6IY3 - chains E and I of the 11 polymer chains in the assembly; structure by electron microscopy, 3.67 A resolution.

# Chain E
Protein: Histone H3
Source organism: Xenopus laevis
UniProtKB: A0A310TTQ1 (A0A310TTQ1_XENLA); residues 36-135 here correspond to UniProt positions 37-136 (UniProt number = residue number + 1)
Chain sequence (100 residues; numbered 36 to 135; the number before each row is that of its first residue):
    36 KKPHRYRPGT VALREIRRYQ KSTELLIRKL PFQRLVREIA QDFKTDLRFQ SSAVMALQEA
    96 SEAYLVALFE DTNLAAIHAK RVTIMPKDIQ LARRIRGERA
Unresolved in the structure: 36
Sequence notes: conflict Ala110 (Cys111 in A0A310TTQ1)

# Chain I
Molecule: 147-nt DNA strand
Sequence (147 nucleotides; each row starts with the number of its first residue):
     1 ATCAAAACTG TGCCGCAGTC GGCCGACCTG AGGGTCGCCG GGGTCTGCGG GGGGACCCTC
    61 TGGAAAGTGA AGGATAAGTG ACGAGCGGAG ACGGGATGGC GAACAGACAC AAACACACAA
   121 GAGGTGAATG TTAGGACTGT TGCAGAT

# Interface between chain E and chain I
Contacting residue pairs (21):
  Lys37(E) - DA146(I)  hydrogen bond to the phosphate
  Lys37(E) - DT147(I)  phosphate contact
  Pro38(E) - DA146(I)  sugar contact
  Arg40(E) - DG145(I)  sugar contact
  Arg40(E) - DA146(I)  phosphate contact
  Tyr41(E) - DG145(I)  phosphate contact
  Arg42(E) - DG145(I)  salt bridge to the phosphate
  Pro43(E) - DG69(I)  sugar contact
  Thr45(E) - DA144(I)  sugar contact
  Thr45(E) - DG145(I)  hydrogen bond to the phosphate
  Arg63(E) - DC60(I)  sugar contact
  Arg72(E) - DG50(I)  salt bridge to the phosphate
  Arg72(E) - DG51(I)  salt bridge to the phosphate
  Arg83(E) - DG49(I)  hydrogen bond to the sugar
  Arg83(E) - DG50(I)  sugar contact
  Phe84(E) - DG49(I)  sugar contact
  Phe84(E) - DG50(I)  phosphate contact
  Arg116(E) - DA71(I)  phosphate contact
  Arg116(E) - DG72(I)  phosphate contact
  Val117(E) - DA71(I)  hydrogen bond to the phosphate
  Thr118(E) - DA71(I)  hydrogen bond to the phosphate
Other interface residues (no listed pair), chain E (19 interface residues in all): His39, Gln85, Ser86, Lys115, Met120
Other interface residues (no listed pair), chain I (13 interface residues in all): DA66, DA70

# Overview
19 residues of chain E face 13 of chain I across their interface, with 5 hydrogen bonds and 3 salt bridges.
Polar contacts include Arg83(E)-DG49(I), Lys37(E)-DA146(I) and Thr45(E)-DG145(I).
Chain E is Histone H3 (Xenopus laevis) and chain I is a 147-nt DNA strand; the structure, Structure of
Snf2-MMTV-A nucleosome complex at shl-2 in ADP state, was determined by electron microscopy (same publication
as 5Z3U, 5Z3V, 5Z3L, 5Z3O and 6IY2).
